1DRY - chain A; structure by X-ray diffraction, 1.40 A resolution.

# Chain A
Molecule: Clavaminate synthase 1
Source organism: Streptomyces clavuligerus
Notes: fragment: clavaminic acid synthase 1 (cas1)
UniProtKB: Q05581 (CAS1_STRCL); residue numbers follow UniProt; this construct covers 1-324
Chain sequence (324 residues; row label = number of the first residue in the row):
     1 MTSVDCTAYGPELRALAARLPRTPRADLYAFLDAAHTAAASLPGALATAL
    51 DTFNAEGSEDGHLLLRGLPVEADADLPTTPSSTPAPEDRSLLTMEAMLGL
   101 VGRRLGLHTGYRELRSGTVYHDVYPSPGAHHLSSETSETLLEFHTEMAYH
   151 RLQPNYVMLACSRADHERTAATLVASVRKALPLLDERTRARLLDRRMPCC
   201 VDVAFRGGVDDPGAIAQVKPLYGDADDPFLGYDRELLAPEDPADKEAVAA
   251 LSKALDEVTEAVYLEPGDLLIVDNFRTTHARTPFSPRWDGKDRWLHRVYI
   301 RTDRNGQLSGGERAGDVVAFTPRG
Unresolved in the structure: 1, 208-214
Ion coordination: Fe2+: His144, Glu146, His279 (together with 2-oxoglutaric acid)
Residues lining bound ligands:
  - N-alpha-L-acetyl-arginine (AAG): Leu114, Leu132, Ser133, Ser134, Leu141, His144, Glu146, Met147, Tyr149, Asp202, Asp233, Glu235, Leu236, Arg297, Tyr299
  - 2-oxoglutaric acid (AKG): Val123, Ser134, Leu141, His144, Glu146, Leu159, Thr172, Leu264, His279, Arg281, Arg293, Leu295, Arg297
Swiss-Prot annotation at these positions:
  - binding site (Fe cation): His144, Glu146, His279
  - binding site (2-oxoglutarate): Arg293

# In short
Ligands of chain A: N-alpha-L-acetyl-arginine and 2-oxoglutaric acid. The Fe2+ site is built by His144, Glu146
and His279. Curated annotation (UniProt) lists 3 Fe cation-binding residues and residue binding 2-oxoglutarate
Arg293.
Chain A is Clavaminate synthase 1 (Streptomyces clavuligerus); the structure, Crystal structure of clavaminate
synthase in complex with fe(ii), 2-oxoglutarate and N-alpha-L-acetyl arginine, was determined by X-ray
diffraction (same publication as 1DRT, 1DS0 and 1DS1).
